8TEK - chains A and B of the 10 polymer chains in the assembly; structure by electron microscopy, 3.60 A resolution.

== Chain A ==
Name: Dynein regulatory complex protein 1/2 N-terminal domain-containing protein
From: Tetrahymena thermophila
Reference sequence: Q229S1 (Q229S1_TETTS); residue numbers follow UniProt; this construct covers 1-826
Chain sequence (826 residues; row label = number of the first residue in the row):
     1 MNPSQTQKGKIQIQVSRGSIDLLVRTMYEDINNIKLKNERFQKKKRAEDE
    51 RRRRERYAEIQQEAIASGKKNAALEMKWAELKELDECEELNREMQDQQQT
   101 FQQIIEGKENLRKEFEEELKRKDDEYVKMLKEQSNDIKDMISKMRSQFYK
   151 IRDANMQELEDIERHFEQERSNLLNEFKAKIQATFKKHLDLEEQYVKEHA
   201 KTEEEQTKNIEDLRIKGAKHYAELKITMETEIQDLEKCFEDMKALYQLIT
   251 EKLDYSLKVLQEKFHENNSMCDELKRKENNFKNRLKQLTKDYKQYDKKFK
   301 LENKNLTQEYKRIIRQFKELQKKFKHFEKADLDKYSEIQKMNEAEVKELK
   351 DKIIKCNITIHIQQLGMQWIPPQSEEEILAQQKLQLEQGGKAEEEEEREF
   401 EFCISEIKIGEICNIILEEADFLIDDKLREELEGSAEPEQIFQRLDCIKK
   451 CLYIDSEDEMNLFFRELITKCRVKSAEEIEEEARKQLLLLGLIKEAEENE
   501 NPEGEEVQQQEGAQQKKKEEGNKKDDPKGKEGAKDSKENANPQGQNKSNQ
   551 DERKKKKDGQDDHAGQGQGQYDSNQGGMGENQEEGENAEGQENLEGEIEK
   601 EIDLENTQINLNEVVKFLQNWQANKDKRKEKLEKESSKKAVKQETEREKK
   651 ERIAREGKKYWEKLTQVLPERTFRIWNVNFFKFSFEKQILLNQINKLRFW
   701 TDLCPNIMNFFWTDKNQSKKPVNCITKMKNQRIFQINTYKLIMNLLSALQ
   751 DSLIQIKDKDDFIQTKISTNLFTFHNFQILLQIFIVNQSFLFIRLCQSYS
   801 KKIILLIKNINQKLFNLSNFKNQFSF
Unresolved in the structure: 1-258, 375-650, 735-826

== Chain B ==
Name: Coiled-coil protein, putative
From: Tetrahymena thermophila
Reference sequence: Q24DJ0 (Q24DJ0_TETTS); residues 1-506 here = UniProt positions 1-506
Chain sequence (506 residues; row label = number of the first residue in the row):
     1 MALLGKTLKGRSTRPGGIPQKRNIKWRQLAKNQEEFDQLKQLAKMKREGL
    51 KARIKDEQKVVTFNKKKLITYWRKIMRIAKTEQLKNEIDIYSQNNQRELD
   101 SKEAFIQMLDKNLDEAEDQFQIALRNHLIHIENLMQLQEARMRGLAEEFN
   151 RDVNILETEFDLEREEMVKTHKTQLKELEDMIETVKEEDKKKTEEAQNEF
   201 SQFKEETKNKNLEETNVMKIILETKQTKYYTELEQMNSKFQSDTSNKVKD
   251 HQFYHAHNKNRKQEIDRYLRTISSKKAKIDLMKLKILQHCKEFNARNSAL
   301 KKEKENISRNYHELKLKMQKFREEESRRLKELSNNSRNAVLKLREYCALG
   351 EKILKTAELCRRLETEKEKVLPFYESSVDEDQIPEQLKNEFEHLKKEDAE
   401 EYAYLNNFYKRYNKVLLDKLAIEKQKENLQRDNQLLKSLLKQYLDGISLN
   451 DDVLKNENNPLLVVNHKFNLGKMPVEKIENKTVIEGVFEVRNTSHQLQGQ
   501 RAPPFQ
Unresolved in the structure: 1-252, 376-395, 481-506

== Chain A / chain B interface ==
Pairs across the interface (144; chain A residue first):
  Leu260(A) - Tyr254(B)  hydrophobic
  Leu260(A) - His255(B)
  Leu260(A) - Asn258(B)
  Gln261(A) - Tyr254(B)
  Lys263(A) - Asn258(B)
  Phe264(A) - Tyr254(B)  hydrophobic
  Phe264(A) - His257(B)
  Phe264(A) - Asn258(B)
  Asn267(A) - Asn258(B)  hydrogen bond
  Asn267(A) - Ile265(B)
  Asn268(A) - Arg261(B)  hydrogen bond
  Cys271(A) - Arg261(B)  hydrogen bond
  Cys271(A) - Tyr268(B)  hydrophobic
  Leu274(A) - Ile272(B)
  Lys275(A) - Tyr268(B)
  Glu278(A) - Tyr268(B)
  Glu278(A) - Thr271(B)
  Glu278(A) - Ile272(B)
  Phe281(A) - Lys278(B)
  Leu285(A) - Met282(B)  hydrophobic
  Asp291(A) - Ile286(B)
  Tyr292(A) - Met282(B)
  Tyr292(A) - Lys285(B)
  Tyr295(A) - Lys285(B)  hydrogen bond (side chain-backbone)
  Tyr295(A) - Ile286(B)  hydrophobic
  Tyr295(A) - Gln288(B)  hydrogen bond
  Tyr295(A) - His289(B)  hydrogen bond
  Asp296(A) - His289(B)  salt bridge
  Lys298(A) - Phe293(B)
  Phe299(A) - His289(B)
  Phe299(A) - Glu292(B)
  Phe299(A) - Phe293(B)  hydrophobic
  Phe299(A) - Arg296(B)  hydrogen bond (backbone-side chain)
  Glu302(A) - Arg296(B)  salt bridge
  Glu302(A) - Lys301(B)  salt bridge
  Asn303(A) - Arg296(B)
  Leu306(A) - Leu300(B)  hydrophobic
  Leu306(A) - Lys301(B)
  Glu309(A) - Lys304(B)  salt bridge
  Tyr310(A) - Leu300(B)  hydrogen bond (side chain-backbone)
  Tyr310(A) - Glu303(B)
  Tyr310(A) - Lys304(B)
  Ile313(A) - Ile307(B)  hydrophobic
  Gln316(A) - Tyr311(B)  hydrogen bond
  Phe317(A) - Ile307(B)  hydrophobic
  Phe317(A) - Tyr311(B)  hydrophobic
  Leu320(A) - Lys315(B)
  Leu320(A) - Met318(B)  hydrophobic
  Phe324(A) - Leu314(B)
  Phe324(A) - Lys317(B)
  Phe324(A) - Met318(B)
  Phe327(A) - Arg322(B)
  Glu328(A) - Phe321(B)
  Asp331(A) - Phe321(B)
  Asp331(A) - Glu325(B)
  Tyr335(A) - Arg328(B)
  Tyr335(A) - Leu332(B)  hydrophobic
  Ile338(A) - Leu329(B)  hydrophobic
  Ile338(A) - Leu332(B)  hydrophobic
  Asn342(A) - Ser336(B)
  Glu345(A) - Val340(B)
  Val346(A) - Leu343(B)  hydrophobic
  Leu349(A) - Cys347(B)  hydrophobic
  Lys352(A) - Cys347(B)
  Ile353(A) - Leu343(B)
  Ile353(A) - Tyr346(B)  hydrophobic
  Ile353(A) - Cys347(B)
  Cys356(A) - Gly350(B)
  Ile360(A) - Ile353(B)  hydrophobic
  His361(A) - Tyr404(B)
  Gln364(A) - Ala357(B)
  Gln364(A) - Phe373(B)
  Leu365(A) - Tyr404(B)
  Leu365(A) - Leu405(B)  hydrophobic
  Leu365(A) - Asn407(B)
  Met367(A) - Phe373(B)  hydrophobic
  Met367(A) - Asn407(B)
  Gln373(A) - Glu397(B)
  Ala654(A) - Glu331(B)
  Tyr660(A) - Asn335(B)
  Tyr660(A) - Ser336(B)
  Trp661(A) - Asn335(B)  hydrogen bond (side chain-backbone)
  Trp661(A) - Ala339(B)
  Leu664(A) - Leu343(B)  hydrophobic
  Phe673(A) - Tyr346(B)  hydrophobic
  Arg674(A) - Glu401(B)  salt bridge
  Ile675(A) - Leu405(B)  hydrophobic
  Trp676(A) - Leu349(B)
  Trp676(A) - Gly350(B)
  Trp676(A) - Ile353(B)
  Val678(A) - Leu405(B)  hydrophobic
  Asn679(A) - Ile353(B)
  Phe680(A) - Leu349(B)  hydrophobic
  Phe680(A) - Lys352(B)
  Phe680(A) - Ile353(B)  hydrophobic
  Lys682(A) - Leu405(B)
  Lys682(A) - Phe408(B)
  Lys682(A) - Tyr409(B)  hydrogen bond
  Phe683(A) - Thr356(B)
  Phe683(A) - Phe408(B)  hydrophobic
  Phe685(A) - Tyr412(B)
  Glu686(A) - Cys360(B)  hydrogen bond
  Glu686(A) - Phe408(B)
  Glu686(A) - Tyr412(B)
  Lys687(A) - Leu359(B)
  Lys687(A) - Leu363(B)
  Ile689(A) - Tyr412(B)
  Ile689(A) - Val415(B)  hydrophobic
  Ile689(A) - Lys419(B)
  Leu690(A) - Cys360(B)  hydrophobic
  Leu690(A) - Leu363(B)
  Leu690(A) - Val415(B)  hydrophobic
  Leu691(A) - Leu363(B)
  Asn692(A) - Lys419(B)  hydrogen bond
  Gln693(A) - Val415(B)
  Gln693(A) - Asp418(B)  hydrogen bond
  Lys696(A) - Ile422(B)  hydrogen bond (side chain-backbone)
  Lys696(A) - Glu423(B)
  Lys696(A) - Lys426(B)
  Trp700(A) - Gln425(B)
  Trp700(A) - Lys426(B)
  Trp700(A) - Leu429(B)
  Leu703(A) - Leu429(B)  hydrophobic
  Leu703(A) - Gln430(B)
  Cys704(A) - Leu429(B)  hydrophobic
  Ile707(A) - Asp432(B)
  Ile707(A) - Asn433(B)
  Ile707(A) - Leu436(B)  hydrophobic
  Phe710(A) - Leu436(B)  hydrophobic
  Phe710(A) - Leu440(B)  hydrophobic
  Phe711(A) - Asp432(B)
  Asp714(A) - Leu436(B)
  Asp714(A) - Leu439(B)
  Asp714(A) - Leu440(B)
  Asp714(A) - Tyr443(B)
  Gln717(A) - Tyr443(B)  hydrogen bond (backbone-side chain)
  Ser718(A) - Tyr443(B)
  Lys720(A) - Tyr443(B)
  Met728(A) - Pro460(B)  hydrophobic
  Asn730(A) - Tyr443(B)
  Asn730(A) - Gly446(B)  hydrogen bond (side chain-backbone)
  Asn730(A) - Ile447(B)
  Ile733(A) - Phe468(B)  hydrophobic
  Phe734(A) - Gln442(B)
Also at the interface, not in a pair above, chain A (96 interface residues in all): Lys277, Arg284, Gln294, Lys323, Leu332, Gln339, Lys350, Thr359, Gly657, Arg671, Asn677, Ile694, Leu697, Phe699
Also at the interface, not in a pair above, chain B (88 interface residues in all): Ala277, Ile279, Asn338, Arg344, Leu354, Glu364, Arg411, Lys437

== Overview ==
The interface between chain A and chain B involves 96 residues on one side and 88 on the other, with 17
hydrogen bonds and 5 salt bridges. Polar pairs include Asp296(A)-His289(B), Glu302(A)-Arg296(B) and
Glu302(A)-Lys301(B).
Chain A is Dynein regulatory complex protein 1/2 N-terminal domain-containing protein and chain B is
Coiled-coil protein, putative, both from Tetrahymena thermophila; the structure, Baseplate of Nexin-dynein
regulatory complex from Tetrahymena thermophila, was determined by electron microscopy (same publication as
8TID and 8TH8).
